PDB entry 4Q4X | X-ray diffraction, 1.65 A resolution | chains 3 and 4 of the 4 polymer chains in the assembly

[Chain 3]
Name: Coxsackievirus capsid protein VP3
Organism: Coxsackievirus A24
UniProt: V9VEF3 (V9VEF3_9ENTO); residues 1-240 here correspond to UniProt positions 341-580 (UniProt number = residue number + 340)
Chain sequence (240 residues; each row starts with the number of its first residue):
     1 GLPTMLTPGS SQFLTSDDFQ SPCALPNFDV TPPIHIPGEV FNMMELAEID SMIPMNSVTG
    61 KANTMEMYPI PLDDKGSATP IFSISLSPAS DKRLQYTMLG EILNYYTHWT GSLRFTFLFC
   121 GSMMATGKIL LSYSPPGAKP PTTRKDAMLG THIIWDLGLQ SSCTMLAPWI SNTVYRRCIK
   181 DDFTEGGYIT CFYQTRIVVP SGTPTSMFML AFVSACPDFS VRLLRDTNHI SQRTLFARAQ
Disordered / not traced: 235-240

[Chain 4]
Name: Coxsackievirus capsid protein VP4
Organism: Coxsackievirus A24
UniProt: V9VEF3 (V9VEF3_9ENTO); residue numbers follow UniProt; this construct covers 1-69
Chain sequence (69 residues; row label = number of the first residue in the row):
     1 MGAQVSSQKV GAHENTNVAT GGSTVNYTTI NYYKDSASNA ASKLDFSQDP SKFTEPVKDI
    61 MIKTAPALN
Disordered / not traced: 1, 13-24
Metal / ion sites: Ca2+: Lys63, Ala65 (shared with 1 residue of chain 1)

[How chain 3 and chain 4 interact]
Residue-residue contacts - 34 pairs, chain 3 then chain 4:
  Asp18(3) with Ala40(4); Ala41(4), hydrogen bond (side chain-backbone)
  Gln20(3) with Ile30(4); Asn31(4); Tyr32(4); Tyr33(4); Ser38(4); Ala40(4)
  Ser21(3) with Tyr33(4); Ser38(4), hydrogen bond (backbone-side chain)
  Pro22(3) with Tyr33(4); Ser38(4)
  Cys23(3) with Asp35(4); Ser38(4), hydrogen bond (backbone-side chain)
  Pro26(3) with Lys34(4); Asp35(4)
  Asn27(3) with Lys34(4); Asp35(4), hydrogen bond (backbone-side chain)
  Gly38(3) with Phe53(4)
  Glu39(3) with Lys52(4), hydrogen bond (backbone-side chain); Phe53(4)
  Val40(3) with Phe53(4), hydrophobic
  Phe41(3) with Asp45(4); Ser47(4)
  Glu45(3) with Gln48(4); Asp49(4), hydrogen bond (side chain-backbone); Pro50(4)
  Glu48(3) with Pro50(4); Thr54(4)
  Ile49(3) with Phe53(4), hydrophobic; Thr54(4)
  Gln160(3) with Pro66(4); Ala67(4), hydrogen bond (side chain-backbone); Leu68(4), hydrogen bond (side chain-backbone)
Interface residues without a listed pair, chain 3 (18 interface residues in all): Phe19, Leu25, Phe28
Interface residues without a listed pair, chain 4 (22 interface residues in all): Ala37, Asn39

[Overview]
18 residues of chain 3 and 22 residues of chain 4 are in contact, with 8 hydrogen bonds. Polar contacts
include Asp18(3)-Ala41(4), Ser21(3)-Ser38(4) and Cys23(3)-Ser38(4). The Ca2+ site is built by Lys63(4) and
Ala65(4).
Here chain 3 is Coxsackievirus capsid protein VP3 and chain 4 is Coxsackievirus capsid protein VP4, both from
Coxsackievirus A24. Entry 4Q4X (Crystal structure of Coxsackievirus A24v soaked with 6'-Sialyllactose (6SL))
was determined by X-ray diffraction (same publication as 4Q4V, 4Q4W and 4Q4Y).
